4EL5 - chain A; structure by X-ray diffraction, 2.00 A resolution.

[Chain A]
Protein: Glycogen phosphorylase, muscle form
Source organism: Oryctolagus cuniculus
Notes: EC 2.4.1.1
Reference sequence: P00489 (PYGM_RABIT); residues 12-836 here correspond to UniProt positions 13-837 (UniProt number = residue number + 1)
Sequence (825 residues; each row starts with the number of its first residue):
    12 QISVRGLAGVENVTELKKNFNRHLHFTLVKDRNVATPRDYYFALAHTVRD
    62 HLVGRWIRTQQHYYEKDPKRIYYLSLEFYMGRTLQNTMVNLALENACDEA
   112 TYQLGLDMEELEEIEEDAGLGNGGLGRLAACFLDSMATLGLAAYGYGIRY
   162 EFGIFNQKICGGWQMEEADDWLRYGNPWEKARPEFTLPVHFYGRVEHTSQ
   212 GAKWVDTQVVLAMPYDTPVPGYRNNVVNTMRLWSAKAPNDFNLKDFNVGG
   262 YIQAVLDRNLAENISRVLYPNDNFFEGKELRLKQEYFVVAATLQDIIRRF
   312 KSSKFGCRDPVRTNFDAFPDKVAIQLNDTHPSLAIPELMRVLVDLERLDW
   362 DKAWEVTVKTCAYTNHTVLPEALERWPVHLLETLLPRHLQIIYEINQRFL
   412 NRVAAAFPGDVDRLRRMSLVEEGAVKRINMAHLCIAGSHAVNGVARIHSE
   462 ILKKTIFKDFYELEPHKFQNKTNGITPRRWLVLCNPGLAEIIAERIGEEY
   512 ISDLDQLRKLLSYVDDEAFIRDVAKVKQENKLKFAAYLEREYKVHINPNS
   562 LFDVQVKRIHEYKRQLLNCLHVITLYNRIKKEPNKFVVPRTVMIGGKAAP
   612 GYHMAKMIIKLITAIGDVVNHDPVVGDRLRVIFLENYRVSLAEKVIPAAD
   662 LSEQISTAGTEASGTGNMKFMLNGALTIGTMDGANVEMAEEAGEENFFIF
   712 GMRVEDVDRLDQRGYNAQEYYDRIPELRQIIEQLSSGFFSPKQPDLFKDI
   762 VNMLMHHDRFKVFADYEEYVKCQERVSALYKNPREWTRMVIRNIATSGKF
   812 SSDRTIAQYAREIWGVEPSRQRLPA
Disordered / not traced: 255-260, 315-323
Modified residues: K680 ((2S)-2-amino-6-[[3-hydroxy-2-methyl-5-(phosphonooxymethyl)pyridin-4-yl]methylideneamino]hexanoic acid; LLP)
Small-molecule neighbours: D1M (5-ethynyl-1-(beta-D-glucopyranosyl)pyrimidine-2,4(1H,3H)-dione): G134, G135, L136, L139, D283, N284, D339, H377, T378, A383, V455, N484, Y573, E672, A673, S674, G675, T676
Swiss-Prot annotation at these positions:
  - binding site (AMP): D42, Y75, R309 to C318
  - site: C108 (Involved in the association of subunits), C142 (Involved in the association of subunits), Y155 (Can be labeled by an AMP analog)
  - modified residue: S14 (Phosphoserine), Y203 (Phosphotyrosine), Y226 (Phosphotyrosine), S429 (Phosphoserine), Y472 (Phosphotyrosine), S513 (Phosphoserine), K680 (N6-(pyridoxal phosphate)lysine), S746 (Phosphoserine), S747 (Phosphoserine)

[In short]
Bound to chain A: compound D1M. Curated annotation (UniProt) lists 12 AMP-binding residues.
Chain A is Glycogen phosphorylase, muscle form (Oryctolagus cuniculus); the structure, Crystal structure of
GPb in complex with DK12, was determined by X-ray diffraction (same publication as 4EJ2, 4EKE, 4EKY and 4EL0).
